Entry 3J0E (electron microscopy, 9.90 A resolution (very low resolution: no residue pairs are listed; an interface is given only as per-side residue counts)); this record covers chains A and G of the 9 polymer chains in the assembly.

Chain A:
Molecule: ribosomal 23S RNA
Organism: Escherichia coli
Notes: fragment: helix 69
Sequence (22 nucleotides; each row starts with the number of its first residue):
  1905 CGGCCGUAACUAUAACGGUCCU

Chain G:
Protein: Ribosome-recycling factor
Organism: Thermus thermophilus
UniProtKB: Q9WX76 (RRF_THET8); residue numbers follow UniProt; this construct covers 1-185
Sequence (185 residues; row label = number of the first residue in the row):
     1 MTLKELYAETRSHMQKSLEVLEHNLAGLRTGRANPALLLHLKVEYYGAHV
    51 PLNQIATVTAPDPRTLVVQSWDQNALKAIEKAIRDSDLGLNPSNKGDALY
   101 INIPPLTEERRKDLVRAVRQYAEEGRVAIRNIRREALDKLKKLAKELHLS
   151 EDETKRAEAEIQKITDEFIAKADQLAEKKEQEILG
Reported in the primary citation:
  - binding site for ribosomal 23S RNA (chain A): Tyr121

Chain A / chain G interface:
At this resolution (10 A) residue pairs are not listed: 4 residues of chain A and 5 of chain G lie at the interface.
Interface features reported in the paper:
  - residue pairs: Tyr121(G)-A1916(A)

Overview:
4 residues of chain A face 5 of chain G across their interface. The paper describes a contact between
Tyr121(G) and A1916(A). From the paper: a binding site for ribosomal 23S RNA (chain A) at Tyr121(G).
Here chain A is ribosomal 23S RNA (Escherichia coli) and chain G is Ribosome-recycling factor (Thermus
thermophilus). Entry 3J0E (Models for the T. thermophilus ribosome recycling factor and the E. coli elongation
factor G bound ...) was determined by electron microscopy together with 3J0D from the same study.
